7TYO - chains A and N of the 6 polymer chains in the assembly; structure by electron microscopy, 2.70 A resolution.

# Chain A
Molecule: Guanine nucleotide-binding protein G(s) subunit alpha isoforms short
From: Homo sapiens
UniProtKB: P63092 (GNAS2_HUMAN); residue numbers follow UniProt; this construct covers 1-394
Amino-acid sequence (394 residues; numbered 1 to 394; the number before each row is that of its first residue):
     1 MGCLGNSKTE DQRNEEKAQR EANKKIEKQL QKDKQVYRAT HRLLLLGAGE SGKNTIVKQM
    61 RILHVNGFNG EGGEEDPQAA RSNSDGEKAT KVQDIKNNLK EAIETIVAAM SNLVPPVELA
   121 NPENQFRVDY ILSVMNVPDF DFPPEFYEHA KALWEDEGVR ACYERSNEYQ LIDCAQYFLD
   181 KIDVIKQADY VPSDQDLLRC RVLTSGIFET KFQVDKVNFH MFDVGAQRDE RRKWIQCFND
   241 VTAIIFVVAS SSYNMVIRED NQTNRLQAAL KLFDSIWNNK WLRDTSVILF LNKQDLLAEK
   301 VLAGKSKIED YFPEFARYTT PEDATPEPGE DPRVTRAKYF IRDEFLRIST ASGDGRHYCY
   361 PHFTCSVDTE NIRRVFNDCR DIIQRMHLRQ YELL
Disordered / not traced: 1-10, 61-203, 251-263
Construct notes: conflict Asn54 (Ser in P63092), Ala226 (Gly in P63092), Ala268 (Glu in P63092), Lys271 (Asn in P63092), Asp274 (Lys in P63092), Lys280 (Arg in P63092), Asp284 (Thr in P63092), Thr285 (Ile in P63092); engineered mutation Ser366 (Ala in P63092)

# Chain N
Molecule: Nanobody 35
From: Lama glama
Notes: antibody fragment or engineered binder
Amino-acid sequence (138 residues; each row starts with the number of its first residue):
     1 QVQLQESGGG LVQPGGSLRL SCAASGFTFS NYKMNWVRQA PGKGLEWVSD ISQSGASISY
    61 TGSVKGRFTI SRDNAKNTLY LQMNSLKPED TAVYYCARCP APFTRDCFDV TSTTYAYRGQ
   121 GTQVTVSSHH HHHHEPEA
Disordered / not traced: 129-138
Cystine bridges: Cys22-Cys96, Cys99-Cys107

# How chain A and chain N interact
Contacting residue pairs (31; chain A residue first):
  Arg228(A) - Thr114(N)
  Asp229(A) - Asp109(N)
  Asp229(A) - Ser112(N)
  Asp229(A) - Thr113(N)  hydrogen bond (side chain-backbone)
  Glu230(A) - Asp109(N)
  Glu230(A) - Ser112(N)
  Glu230(A) - Thr114(N)
  Glu230(A) - Tyr115(N)
  Arg231(A) - Asp109(N)  hydrogen bond (backbone-side chain)
  Arg232(A) - Pro100(N)
  Arg232(A) - Phe108(N)
  Arg232(A) - Asp109(N)  salt bridge
  Arg232(A) - Tyr115(N)
  Asn264(A) - Glu46(N)  hydrogen bond (backbone-side chain)
  Asn264(A) - Thr61(N)
  Gln267(A) - Trp47(N)
  Gln267(A) - Thr61(N)
  Lys271(A) - Trp47(N)
  Lys271(A) - Asp50(N)  salt bridge
  Ser275(A) - Asp106(N)
  Ser275(A) - Cys107(N)
  Ser275(A) - Phe108(N)
  Ile276(A) - Phe108(N)  hydrophobic
  Asn278(A) - Arg105(N)
  Asn278(A) - Asp106(N)
  Asn279(A) - Asp106(N)
  Arg283(A) - Arg105(N)
  Asp310(A) - Ser63(N)
  Tyr311(A) - Gly62(N)
  Tyr311(A) - Ser63(N)
  Pro313(A) - Gly62(N)
Interface residues without a listed pair, chain A (18 interface residues in all): Ile235, Leu272
Interface residues without a listed pair, chain N (18 interface residues in all): Lys43, Tyr117

# Summary
The chain A/chain N interface involves 18 residues from each chain; the contacts include 3 hydrogen bonds and
2 salt bridges. Polar pairs include Arg232(A)-Asp109(N), Lys271(A)-Asp50(N) and Asp229(A)-Thr113(N).
Here chain A is Guanine nucleotide-binding protein G(s) subunit alpha isoforms short (Homo sapiens) and chain
N is Nanobody 35 (Lama glama). Entry 7TYO (Calcitonin receptor in complex with Gs and human calcitonin
peptide) was determined by electron microscopy together with 7TYF, 7TYH, 7TYI, 7TYL, 7TYN, 7TYW and 3 further
entries from the same study.
